PDB entry 5BNX | X-ray diffraction, 2.31 A resolution | chains B and C of the 4 polymer chains in the assembly

# Chain B
Molecule: Histone H4
From: Homo sapiens
UniProtKB: P62805 (H4_HUMAN); residues 1-102 here correspond to UniProt positions 2-103 (UniProt number = residue number + 1)
Sequence (102 residues; numbered 1 to 102; the number before each row is that of its first residue):
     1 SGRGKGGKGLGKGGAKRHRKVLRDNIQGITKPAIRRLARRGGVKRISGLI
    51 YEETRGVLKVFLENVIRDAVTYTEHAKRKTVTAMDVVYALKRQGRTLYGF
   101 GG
Disordered / not traced: 1-16
Curated features (UniProtKB/Swiss-Prot):
  - DNA-binding region: Lys16 to Lys20
  - modified residue: Ser1 (N-acetylserine), Arg3 (Asymmetric dimethylarginine), Lys5 (N6-(2-hydroxyisobutyryl)lysine), Lys8 (N6-(2-hydroxyisobutyryl)lysine), Lys12 (N6-(2-hydroxyisobutyryl)lysine), Lys16 (N6-(2-hydroxyisobutyryl)lysine), Lys20 (N6,N6,N6-trimethyllysine), Lys31 (N6-(2-hydroxyisobutyryl)lysine), Lys44 (N6-(2-hydroxyisobutyryl)lysine), Ser47 (Phosphoserine), Tyr51 (Phosphotyrosine), Lys59 (N6-(2-hydroxyisobutyryl)lysine), Lys77 (N6-(2-hydroxyisobutyryl)lysine), Lys79 (N6-(2-hydroxyisobutyryl)lysine), Thr80 (Phosphothreonine), Tyr88 (Phosphotyrosine), Lys91 (N6-(2-hydroxyisobutyryl)lysine)
  - cross-link (Glycyl lysine isopeptide (Lys-Gly)): Lys12 (interchain with G-Cter in SUMO2), Lys20 (interchain with G-Cter in SUMO2), Lys31 (interchain with G-Cter in SUMO2), Lys59 (interchain with G-Cter in SUMO2), Lys79 (interchain with G-Cter in SUMO2), Lys91 (interchain with G-Cter in SUMO2)
From the paper describing this entry:
  - mutagenesis - R35A/R36A: decreased binding to DNA replication licensing factor MCM2 (chain C)

# Chain C
Molecule: DNA replication licensing factor MCM2
From: Homo sapiens
UniProtKB: P49736 (MCM2_HUMAN); residues 61-130 here = UniProt positions 61-130
Sequence (70 residues; each row starts with the number of its first residue):
    61 GPLEEEEDGEELIGDGMERDYRAIPELDAYEAEGLALDDEDVEELTASQR
   111 EAAERAMRQRDREAGRGLGR
Disordered / not traced: 61-67, 125-130
Curated features (UniProtKB/Swiss-Prot):
  - modified residue: Ser108 (Phosphoserine)
  - mutagenesis: Tyr81 to Tyr90 (Loss of interaction with DNAJC9), Ser108 (S108A: Reduces phosphorylation by ATR)
From the paper describing this entry:
  - mutagenesis - D80A/Y81A: decreased binding to H3-H4
  - mutagenesis - Y81A/Y90A, Y90A: decreased binding to non-nucleosomal H3-H4
  - mutagenesis - Y81A/Y90A: decreased binding to ASF1
  - mutagenesis - Y81A/Y90A: decreased growth
  - mutagenesis - Y81A/Y90A: abolished binding to GFP-CENPA

# How chain B and chain C interact
Pairs across the interface (47):
  Ile26(B) with Leu87(C), hydrophobic
  Pro32(B) with Asp80(C)
  Arg35(B) with Leu72(C); Asp80(C), salt bridge
  Arg36(B) with Asp80(C), hydrogen bond (side chain-backbone); Tyr81(C)
  Ala38(B) with Leu72(C), hydrophobic
  Arg39(B) with Leu72(C), hydrogen bond (side chain-backbone); Met77(C); Asp80(C), salt bridge; Tyr81(C), hydrogen bond
  Val43(B) with Leu72(C)
  Lys44(B) with Glu71(C); Leu72(C), hydrogen bond (backbone-backbone)
  Arg45(B) with Asp68(C); Gly69(C); Glu70(C); Glu71(C), salt bridge
  Ile46(B) with Gly69(C); Glu70(C), hydrogen bond (backbone-backbone)
  Tyr51(B) with Glu70(C), hydrogen bond
  Arg67(B) with Arg120(C)
  Asp68(B) with Met117(C); Arg120(C), salt bridge
  Thr71(B) with Met117(C)
  Tyr72(B) with Leu105(C), hydrophobic; Arg110(C); Ala113(C), hydrophobic; Glu114(C), hydrogen bond; Met117(C)
  His75(B) with Leu105(C); Gln109(C), hydrogen bond (backbone-side chain); Ala112(C); Ala113(C), hydrogen bond (side chain-backbone)
  Ala76(B) with Leu105(C), hydrophobic; Gln109(C)
  Arg78(B) with Asp101(C); Val102(C); Glu103(C), hydrogen bond (side chain-backbone)
  Thr80(B) with Ala96(C); Asp101(C)
  Thr82(B) with Val102(C)
  Asp85(B) with Leu105(C)
  Tyr88(B) with Arg110(C)
  Arg92(B) with Glu114(C); Met117(C); Asp121(C), salt bridge
Interface residues without a listed pair, chain B (24 interface residues in all): Ser47
Interface residues without a listed pair, chain C (27 interface residues in all): Ile73, Glu100, Glu104, Ala116, Arg118
The authors on this interface:
  - hot spots on chain C (mutagenesis) - M117A: decreased binding to H3-H4

# Summary
Chain B and chain C form an interface of 24 and 27 residues respectively; the contacts include 10 hydrogen
bonds and 5 salt bridges. Polar pairs include Arg35(B)-Asp80(C), Arg39(B)-Asp80(C) and Arg45(B)-Glu71(C). From
the paper: D80A/Y81A and M117A of chain C reduce binding to H3-H4; Y81A/Y90A and Y90A of chain C reduce
binding to non-nucleosomal H3-H4.
Chain B is Histone H4 and chain C is DNA replication licensing factor MCM2, both from Homo sapiens; the
structure, Crystal structure of Human MCM2 HBD and ASF1b chaperoning a histone H3.3-H4 dimer, was determined
by X-ray diffraction, deposited together with 5BNV and 5BO0.
